PDB entry 7ZRZ | electron microscopy, 3.09 A resolution | chains AP1 and ZN1 of the 5 polymer chains in the assembly

[Chain AP1]
Protein: tRNA-splicing endonuclease subunit Sen34
Organism: Homo sapiens
Notes: EC 4.6.1.16
UniProtKB: Q9BSV6 (SEN34_HUMAN); the construct has insertions or renumbered stretches relative to UniProt, so the offset changes along the chain: 1-72 = UniProt 1-72; 120-167 = UniProt 73-120; 180-310 = UniProt 180-310
Sequence (263 residues; each row starts with the number of its first residue; note: 47 numbers in that range are skipped by the numbering (no residue carries them; nothing is unmodelled there)):
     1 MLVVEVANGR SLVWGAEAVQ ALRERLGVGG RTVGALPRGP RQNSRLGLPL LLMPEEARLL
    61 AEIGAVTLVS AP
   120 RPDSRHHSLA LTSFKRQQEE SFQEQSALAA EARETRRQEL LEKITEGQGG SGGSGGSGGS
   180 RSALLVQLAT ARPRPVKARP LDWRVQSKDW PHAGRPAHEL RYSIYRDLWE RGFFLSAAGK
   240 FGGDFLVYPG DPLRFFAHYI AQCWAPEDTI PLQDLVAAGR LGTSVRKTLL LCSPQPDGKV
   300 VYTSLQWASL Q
Unresolved in the structure: 120-197, 310
Sequence notes: linker (168-179); conflict Phe255 (His in Q9BSV6)
UniProt features mapped onto this chain:
  - active site: Tyr247, Lys286
What the authors report for this chain:
  - binding site for pre-tRNA Arg TCT 3-2 (chain ZN1): Lys239, Phe255, Ala256
  - catalytic residues: Tyr247, Lys286
  - disease-associated variants - R58W (TDelta = -6.2 degC): decreased stability (citing earlier work)

[Chain ZN1]
Molecule: pre-tRNA Arg TCT 3-2
Sequence (89 nucleotides; numbered 1 to 89; the number before each row is that of its first residue):
     1 GGCUCUGUGG CGCAAUGGAU AGCGCAUUGG ACUUCUAGAU AGUUAGAGAA AUUCAAAGGU
    61 UGUGGGUUCG AGUCCCACCA GAGUCGCCA
Unresolved in the structure: 37-44, 86-89

[How chain AP1 and chain ZN1 interact]
Pairs across the interface (16):
  Arg41(AP1) - C13(ZN1)  hydrogen bond to the sugar
  Ser44(AP1) - C25(ZN1)  hydrogen bond to the phosphate
  Lys239(AP1) - A49(ZN1)  hydrogen bond to the phosphate
  Lys239(AP1) - A50(ZN1)  salt bridge to the phosphate
  Phe240(AP1) - U52(ZN1)  phosphate contact
  Tyr247(AP1) - A50(ZN1)  hydrogen bond to the sugar
  Phe255(AP1) - A51(ZN1)  sugar contact
  Ala256(AP1) - A51(ZN1)  hydrogen bond to the phosphate
  Arg279(AP1) - C35(ZN1)  hydrogen bond to the phosphate
  Arg279(AP1) - U36(ZN1)  salt bridge to the phosphate
  Thr282(AP1) - C35(ZN1)  phosphate contact
  Ser283(AP1) - U34(ZN1)  sugar contact
  Val284(AP1) - A51(ZN1)  base contact
  Arg285(AP1) - U33(ZN1)  hydrogen bond to the phosphate
  Arg285(AP1) - U34(ZN1)  salt bridge to the phosphate
  Lys286(AP1) - A51(ZN1)  salt bridge to the phosphate
Also at the interface, not in a pair above, chain AP1 (17 interface residues in all): Arg31, Gln42, Pro251, Phe254
Also at the interface, not in a pair above, chain ZN1 (12 interface residues in all): A14, G24

[Summary]
17 residues of chain AP1 and 12 residues of chain ZN1 are in contact; the contacts include 7 hydrogen bonds
and 4 salt bridges. Among the polar pairs are Arg41(AP1)-C13(ZN1), Tyr247(AP1)-A50(ZN1) and
Ser44(AP1)-C25(ZN1). From UniProt: active-site residues Tyr247(AP1) and Lys286(AP1) on chain AP1. The paper
reports catalytic residues Tyr247(AP1) and Lys286(AP1); R58W of chain AP1 reduces stability.
Chain AP1 is tRNA-splicing endonuclease subunit Sen34 (Homo sapiens) and chain ZN1 is pre-tRNA Arg TCT 3-2;
the structure, Structure of the human tRNA splicing endonuclease defines substrate recognition, was determined
by electron microscopy.
